PDB entry 8T51 | X-ray diffraction, 1.90 A resolution | chains A and B of the 3 polymer chains in the assembly

[Chain A]
Name: 3.10C2 Fab heavy chain
From: Homo sapiens
Notes: antibody fragment or engineered binder
Sequence (222 residues; each row starts with the number of its first residue):
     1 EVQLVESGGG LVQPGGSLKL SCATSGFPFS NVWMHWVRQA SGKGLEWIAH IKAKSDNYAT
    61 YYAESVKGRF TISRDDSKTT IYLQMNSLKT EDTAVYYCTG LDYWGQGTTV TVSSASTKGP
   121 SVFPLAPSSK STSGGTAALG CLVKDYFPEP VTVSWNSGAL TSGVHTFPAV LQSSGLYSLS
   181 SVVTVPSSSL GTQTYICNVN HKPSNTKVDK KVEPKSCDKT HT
Unresolved in the structure: 216-222
Disulfide bonds: Cys-22/Cys-98, Cys-141/Cys-197

[Chain B]
Name: 3.10C2 Fab light chain
From: Homo sapiens
Notes: antibody fragment or engineered binder
Sequence (219 residues; numbered 1 to 219; the number before each row is that of its first residue):
     1 DVVMTQSPLS LPVTPGEPAS ISCRSSRSLL TSKGITSLYW YLQKPGQSPQ LLIYRMSNLA
    61 SGIPDRFSGS GSGTDFTLKI SRVEAEDVGV YYCAQFLVYP YTFGPGTKVE IKRTVAAPSV
   121 FIFPPSDEQL KSGTASVVCL LNNFYPREAK VQWKVDNALQ SGNSQESVTE QDSKDSTYSL
   181 SSTLTLSKAD YEKHKVYACE VTHQGLSSPV TKSFNRGEC
Unresolved in the structure: 219
Disulfide bonds: Cys-23/Cys-93, Cys-139/Cys-199

[How chain A and chain B interact]
Contacting residue pairs (60; chain A residue first):
  Gln-39(A) with Gln-43(B), hydrogen bond; Tyr-92(B)
  Lys-43(A) with Tyr-92(B)
  Gly-44(A) with Tyr-92(B)
  Leu-45(A) with Pro-49(B), hydrophobic; Tyr-92(B), hydrophobic; Phe-103(B)
  Trp-47(A) with Tyr-99(B), hydrophobic; Pro-100(B), hydrophobic; Tyr-101(B); Phe-103(B)
  His-50(A) with Tyr-99(B), hydrogen bond
  Lys-52(A) with Tyr-99(B)
  Tyr-61(A) with Tyr-99(B), hydrophobic
  Glu-64(A) with Asp-1(B); Pro-100(B)
  Tyr-97(A) with Gln-43(B), hydrogen bond; Ser-48(B)
  Leu-101(A) with Tyr-41(B), hydrogen bond (backbone-side chain); Leu-51(B); Phe-96(B), hydrophobic
  Trp-104(A) with Tyr-41(B); Pro-49(B)
  Gly-105(A) with Ser-48(B), hydrogen bond (backbone-side chain)
  Gln-106(A) with Ser-48(B)
  Phe-123(A) with Ser-126(B); Glu-128(B); Gln-129(B)
  Pro-124(A) with Ser-126(B); Glu-128(B)
  Leu-125(A) with Phe-123(B), hydrophobic
  Ala-126(A) with Phe-123(B)
  Ser-128(A) with Phe-121(B)
  Thr-136(A) with Phe-121(B)
  Ala-138(A) with Phe-121(B), hydrophobic; Phe-123(B); Leu-140(B), hydrophobic
  Leu-139(A) with Phe-123(B), hydrophobic
  Leu-142(A) with Ser-136(B)
  Lys-144(A) with Gln-129(B); Ser-136(B)
  His-165(A) with Asn-142(B), hydrogen bond; Ser-179(B), hydrogen bond
  Phe-167(A) with Leu-140(B), hydrophobic; Ser-167(B); Thr-169(B); Ser-179(B); Leu-180(B); Ser-181(B)
  Pro-168(A) with Ser-167(B), hydrogen bond (backbone-side chain); Val-168(B)
  Val-170(A) with Gln-165(B); Glu-166(B)
  Leu-171(A) with Gln-165(B), hydrogen bond (backbone-side chain)
  Gln-172(A) with Gln-165(B)
  Ser-180(A) with Ser-181(B), hydrogen bond
  Val-182(A) with Leu-140(B), hydrophobic
  Thr-184(A) with Asn-142(B)
  Lys-210(A) with Glu-128(B), salt bridge
  Lys-215(A) with Asp-127(B), salt bridge
Also at the interface, not in a pair above, chain A (41 interface residues in all): His-35, Val-37, Glu-46, Asp-102, Val-122, Ala-137
Also at the interface, not in a pair above, chain B (32 interface residues in all): Gln-47, Ser-132, Val-138

[Overview]
41 residues of chain A face 32 of chain B across their interface; the contacts include 10 hydrogen bonds and 2
salt bridges. Polar contacts include Lys-210(A)/Glu-128(B), Lys-215(A)/Asp-127(B) and Gln-39(A)/Gln-43(B).
Here chain A is 3.10C2 Fab heavy chain and chain B is 3.10C2 Fab light chain, both from Homo sapiens. Entry
8T51 (Crystal structure of Fab 3.10C2 bound to TREM2) was determined by X-ray diffraction together with 8T59
from the same study.
